7TCG - chains A and C of the 3 polymer chains in the assembly; structure by electron microscopy, 3.80 A resolution.

# Chain A
Molecule: Bacitracin export permease protein BceB
Source organism: Bacillus subtilis subsp. subtilis str. 168
UniProt: O34741 (BCEB_BACSU); numbering as in UniProt (aligned over 1-646)
Chain sequence (646 residues; row label = number of the first residue in the row):
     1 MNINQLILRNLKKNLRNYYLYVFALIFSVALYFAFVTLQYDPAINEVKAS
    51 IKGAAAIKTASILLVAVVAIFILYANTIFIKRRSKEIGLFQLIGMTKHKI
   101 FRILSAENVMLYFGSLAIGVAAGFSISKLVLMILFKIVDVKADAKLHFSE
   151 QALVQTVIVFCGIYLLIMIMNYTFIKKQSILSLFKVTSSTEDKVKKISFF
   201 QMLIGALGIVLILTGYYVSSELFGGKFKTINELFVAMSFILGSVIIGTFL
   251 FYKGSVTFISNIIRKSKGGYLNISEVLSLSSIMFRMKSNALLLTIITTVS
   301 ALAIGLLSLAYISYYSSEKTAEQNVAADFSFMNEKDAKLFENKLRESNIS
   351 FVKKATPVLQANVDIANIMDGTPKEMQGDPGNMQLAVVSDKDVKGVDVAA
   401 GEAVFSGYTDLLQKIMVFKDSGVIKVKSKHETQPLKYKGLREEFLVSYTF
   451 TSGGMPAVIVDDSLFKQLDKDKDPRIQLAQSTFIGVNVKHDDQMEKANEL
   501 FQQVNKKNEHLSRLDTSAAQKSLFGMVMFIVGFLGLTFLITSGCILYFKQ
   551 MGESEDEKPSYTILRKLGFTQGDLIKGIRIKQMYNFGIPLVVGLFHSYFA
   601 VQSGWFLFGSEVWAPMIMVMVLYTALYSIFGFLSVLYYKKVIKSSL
Disordered / not traced: 1, 185-194
Small-molecule neighbours: I0O (4-amino-4-deoxy-1-O-[(S)-hydroxy{[(2E,6E,10Z,14Z,18Z,22E,26E,30E)-3,7,11,15,19,23,27,31,35-nonamethylhexatriaconta-2,6,10,14,18,22,26,30,34-nonaen-1-yl]oxy}phosphoryl]-alpha-L-arabinopyranose): Tyr216, Ser219, Phe223, Met237, Ile240, Leu241, Val244, Ile245, Ala301, Leu302, Gly305, Leu306, Leu309, His596, Phe599, Ala600, Ser603, Gly604, Leu607, Phe608
What the authors report for this chain:
  - binding site for I0O: Ser219, Ala301

# Chain C
Molecule: Bacitracin export ATP-binding protein BceA
Source organism: Bacillus subtilis subsp. subtilis str. 168
UniProt: O34697 (BCEA_BACSU); residue numbers follow UniProt; this construct covers 2-253
Chain sequence (261 residues; numbered -7 to 253; the number before each row is that of its first residue; numbers below 1 keep their minus sign (Met-7 is residue -7)):
    -7 MSGHHHHHHVILEANKIRKSYGNKLNKQEVLKGIDIHIEKGEFVSIMGAS
    43 GSGKTTLLNVLSSIDQVSHGTIHINGNDMTAMKEKQLAEFRKQHLGFIFQ
    93 DYNLLDTLTVKENILLPLSITKLSKKEANRKFEEVAKELGIYELRDKYPN
   143 EISGGQKQRTSAGRAFIHDPSIIFADEPTGALDSKSASDLLNKLSQLNQK
   193 RNATIIMVTHDPVAASYCGRVIFIKDGQMYTQLNKGGQDRQTFFQDIMKT
   243 QGVLGGVQHEH
Disordered / not traced: -7 to 2, 247-253
Differences from the reference sequence: expression tag (-7 to 1)

# How chain A and chain C interact
Pairs across the interface (18):
  Arg9(A) - Thr99(C)
  Arg9(A) - Leu100(C)
  Arg9(A) - Glu104(C)  salt bridge
  Asn10(A) - Thr99(C)
  Lys85(A) - Asp93(C)  salt bridge
  Leu89(A) - Leu97(C)  hydrophobic
  Leu89(A) - Arg156(C)
  Leu92(A) - Phe89(C)  hydrophobic
  Leu92(A) - Phe91(C)  hydrophobic
  Ile93(A) - Lys84(C)
  Ile93(A) - Leu108(C)  hydrophobic
  Ile93(A) - Ile112(C)  hydrophobic
  Leu181(A) - Ile56(C)  hydrophobic
  Leu183(A) - Asn95(C)
  Phe184(A) - Asn51(C)
  Phe184(A) - Ile56(C)  hydrophobic
  Phe184(A) - Phe91(C)  hydrophobic
  Phe184(A) - Asp168(C)
Interface residues without a listed pair, chain A (15 interface residues in all): Leu6, Lys13, Glu86, Phe90, Gly94, Ile180
Interface residues without a listed pair, chain C (19 interface residues in all): Thr47, Arg83, Pro109, Tyr140

# Overview
Chain A and chain C form an interface of 15 and 19 residues respectively, with 2 salt bridges. Polar pairs
include Arg9(A)-Glu104(C) and Lys85(A)-Asp93(C). Bound to chain A: compound I0O. The paper reports a binding
site for I0O at Ser219(A) and Ala301(A).
Here chain A is Bacitracin export permease protein BceB and chain C is Bacitracin export ATP-binding protein
BceA, both from Bacillus subtilis subsp. subtilis str. 168. Entry 7TCG (BceAB nucleotide-free conformation)
was determined by electron microscopy (same publication as 7TCH).
